Entry 6P8V (X-ray diffraction, 2.64 A resolution); this record covers chains G and H of the 8 polymer chains in the assembly.

# Chain G
Molecule: E. coli MS115-1 CdnC
Source organism: Escherichia coli MS 115-1
Reference sequence: D7Y2H2 (D7Y2H2_ECOLX); residues 2-321 here correspond to UniProt positions 17-336 (UniProt number = residue number + 15)
Sequence (321 residues; numbered 1 to 321; the number before each row is that of its first residue):
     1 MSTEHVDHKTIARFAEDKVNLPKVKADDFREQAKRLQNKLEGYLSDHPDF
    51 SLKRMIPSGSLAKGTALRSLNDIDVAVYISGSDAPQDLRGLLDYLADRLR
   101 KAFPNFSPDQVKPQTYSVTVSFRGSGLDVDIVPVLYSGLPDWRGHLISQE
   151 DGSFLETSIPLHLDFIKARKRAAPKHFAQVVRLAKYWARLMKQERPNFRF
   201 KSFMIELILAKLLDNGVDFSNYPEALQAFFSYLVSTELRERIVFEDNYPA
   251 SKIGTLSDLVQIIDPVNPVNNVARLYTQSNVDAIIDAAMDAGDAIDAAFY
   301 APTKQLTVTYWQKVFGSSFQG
Not modelled in the structure: 1
Construct notes: expression tag (1)
Modified residues: Mse1 (selenomethionine); Mse55, Mse191, Mse204, Mse289 (selenomethionine; parent Met)
UniProt features mapped onto this chain:
  - binding site (ATP): Lys170
Bound ions: Mg2+: Asp74 (together with ATP)
Small-molecule neighbours: ATP: Ser58, Gly59, Ser60, Lys63, Leu70, Asn71, Asp72, Asp74, Leu146, Leu155, Thr157, Ile159, His162, Lys185, Lys201, Ser202, Phe203, Asp264, Asn270, Val272
Reported in the primary citation:
  - catalytic residues: Asp72, Asp74
  - mutagenesis - D72N/D74N: abolished catalytic activity

# Chain H
Molecule: E. coli MS115-1 HORMA
Source organism: Escherichia coli
Reference sequence: A0A1X1LKT4 (A0A1X1LKT4_ECOLX); residue numbers follow UniProt; this construct covers 2-172
Sequence (174 residues; each row starts with the number of its first residue; numbers below 1 keep their minus sign (Ser-1 is residue -1)):
    -1 SNASSYSYTVAETQTFSVTHARHMAAKVATDLRRMQRFYGYPSDADIEAY
    49 EEELVVFLKAGYLGEVSYGFQKNNNWIEPTLRYTAGDLLGSGTDDDPGKI
    99 RPGKDVSGASFYSFMTYSSKYLNATQSEKDTALKDLPFKRVGAQSPGING
   149 YLENDKTYSAGGRSLTRTSVRNFV
Not modelled in the structure: -1, 87-89
Construct notes: expression tag (-1 to 1)
Modified residues: Mse22 (selenomethionine; parent Met); Mse33 (selenomethionine; parent Met); Mse113 (selenomethionine; parent Met)

# Chain G / chain H interface
Contacting residue pairs (34):
  Gln227(G) - Arg32(H)  hydrogen bond
  Gln227(G) - Arg35(H)
  Val234(G) - Phe36(H)  hydrophobic
  Val234(G) - Pro100(H)  hydrophobic
  Mse289(G) - Arg32(H)
  Mse289(G) - Phe36(H)  hydrophobic
  Mse289(G) - Ile98(H)
  Mse289(G) - Pro100(H)  hydrophobic
  Asp290(G) - Lys97(H)  salt bridge
  Gly292(G) - Arg32(H)  hydrogen bond (backbone-side chain)
  Asp293(G) - Arg32(H)  salt bridge
  Asp293(G) - Pro95(H)
  Asp293(G) - Gly96(H)
  Asp293(G) - Lys97(H)  hydrogen bond (side chain-backbone)
  Asp296(G) - Thr28(H)
  Asp296(G) - Arg31(H)  salt bridge
  Asp296(G) - Arg32(H)  salt bridge
  Asp296(G) - Arg35(H)  salt bridge
  Ala297(G) - Thr28(H)
  Ala297(G) - Pro95(H)  hydrophobic
  Phe299(G) - Arg31(H)
  Tyr300(G) - Ala24(H)
  Tyr300(G) - Ala27(H)
  Tyr300(G) - Thr28(H)
  Tyr300(G) - Arg31(H)
  Tyr300(G) - Asp42(H)
  Tyr300(G) - Ile45(H)
  Pro302(G) - Arg20(H)
  Pro302(G) - Ala24(H)  hydrophobic
  Leu306(G) - His21(H)
  Tyr310(G) - Lys25(H)
  Tyr310(G) - Asp94(H)
  Tyr310(G) - Pro95(H)
  Lys313(G) - Asp94(H)  salt bridge
Other interface residues (no listed pair), chain G (15 interface residues in all): Ser231
Other interface residues (no listed pair), chain H (19 interface residues in all): Glu49

# Overview
Chain G and chain H form an interface of 15 and 19 residues respectively, with 3 hydrogen bonds and 6 salt
bridges. Polar pairs include Asp290(G)-Lys97(H), Asp293(G)-Arg32(H) and Asp296(G)-Arg31(H). Ligands of chain
G: ATP. UniProt lists ATP-binding residue Lys170(G) on chain G. The paper reports catalytic residues Asp72(G)
and Asp74(G); D72N/D74N of chain G abolish catalytic activity.
Here chain G is E. coli MS115-1 CdnC (Escherichia coli MS 115-1) and chain H is E. coli MS115-1 HORMA
(Escherichia coli). Entry 6P8V (Structure of E. coli MS115-1 HORMA:CdnC:Trip13 complex) was determined by
X-ray diffraction, deposited together with 6P8S, 6P8U and 6U7B.
